Entry 8YHE (electron microscopy, 3.07 A resolution); this record covers chains F and N of the 14 polymer chains in the assembly.

Chain F:
Name: protein structure
Amino-acid sequence (200 residues; numbered 1 to 200; the number before each row is that of its first residue):
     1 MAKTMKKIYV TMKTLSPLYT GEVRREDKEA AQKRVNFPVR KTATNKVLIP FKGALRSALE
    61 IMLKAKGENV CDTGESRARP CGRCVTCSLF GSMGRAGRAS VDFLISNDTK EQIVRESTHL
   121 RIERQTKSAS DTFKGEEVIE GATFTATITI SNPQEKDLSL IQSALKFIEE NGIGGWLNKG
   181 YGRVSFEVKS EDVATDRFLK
Disordered / not traced: 1-2, 75-77, 195-200
Metal / ion sites: Zn2+: Cys71, Cys81, Cys84, Cys87

Chain N:
Molecule: 52-nt RNA strand
Sequence (52 nucleotides; numbered -11 to 40; the number before each row is that of its first residue; numbers below 1 keep their minus sign (G-11 is residue -11)):
   -11 GAACACCCAA UAGCGAAGCG CACCUAAUUU CGAAUCCAGC AUGAGAAGCU AA
Disordered / not traced: -11 to 8, 39-40

Interface between chain F and chain N:
Residue-residue contacts - 16 pairs, chain F then chain N:
  Gln32(F) - G33(N)  phosphate contact
  Asn36(F) - A32(N)  phosphate contact
  Asn36(F) - G33(N)  hydrogen bond to the phosphate
  Phe37(F) - G33(N)  base contact
  Phe37(F) - A34(N)  base contact
  Thr118(F) - A32(N)  hydrogen bond to the base
  Leu120(F) - G31(N)  base contact
  Arg121(F) - G33(N)  base contact
  Ala129(F) - G31(N)  base contact
  Asp131(F) - G33(N)  hydrogen bond to the base
  Thr132(F) - G31(N)  hydrogen bond to the sugar
  Thr132(F) - A32(N)  hydrogen bond to the sugar
  Thr132(F) - G33(N)  base contact
  Phe133(F) - A32(N)  base contact
  Phe133(F) - G33(N)  base contact
  Lys134(F) - A32(N)  base contact

Overview:
11 residues of chain F and 4 residues of chain N are in contact, with 5 hydrogen bonds. Among the polar pairs
are Thr118(F)-A32(N), Asp131(F)-G33(N) and Thr132(F)-G31(N). Cys71(F), Cys81(F), Cys84(F) and Cys87(F)
coordinate Zn2+.
Here chain F is protein structure and chain N is a 52-nt RNA strand. Entry 8YHE (Cryo-EM structure of
CTR-bound type VII CRISPR-Cas complex at post-state II) was determined by electron microscopy, deposited
together with 8YHD, 8Z4J, 8Z4L, 8Z99, 8Z9C and 8Z9E.
